Entry 3J96 (electron microscopy, 7.60 A resolution (low resolution: residue-level contacts below are approximate; hydrogen-bond / salt-bridge calls are withheld)); this record covers chains B and C of the 13 polymer chains in the assembly.

# Chain B (and C)
Name: Vesicle-fusing ATPase
Source organism: Cricetulus griseus
Notes: EC 3.6.4.6; chain C of this document is another copy of the same molecule, construct and numbering; everything in this record applies to it too
UniProtKB: P18708 (NSF_CRIGR); numbering as in UniProt (aligned over 1-744)
Chain sequence (747 residues; numbered -2 to 744; the number before each row is that of its first residue; numbers below 1 keep their minus sign (Gly-2 is residue -2)):
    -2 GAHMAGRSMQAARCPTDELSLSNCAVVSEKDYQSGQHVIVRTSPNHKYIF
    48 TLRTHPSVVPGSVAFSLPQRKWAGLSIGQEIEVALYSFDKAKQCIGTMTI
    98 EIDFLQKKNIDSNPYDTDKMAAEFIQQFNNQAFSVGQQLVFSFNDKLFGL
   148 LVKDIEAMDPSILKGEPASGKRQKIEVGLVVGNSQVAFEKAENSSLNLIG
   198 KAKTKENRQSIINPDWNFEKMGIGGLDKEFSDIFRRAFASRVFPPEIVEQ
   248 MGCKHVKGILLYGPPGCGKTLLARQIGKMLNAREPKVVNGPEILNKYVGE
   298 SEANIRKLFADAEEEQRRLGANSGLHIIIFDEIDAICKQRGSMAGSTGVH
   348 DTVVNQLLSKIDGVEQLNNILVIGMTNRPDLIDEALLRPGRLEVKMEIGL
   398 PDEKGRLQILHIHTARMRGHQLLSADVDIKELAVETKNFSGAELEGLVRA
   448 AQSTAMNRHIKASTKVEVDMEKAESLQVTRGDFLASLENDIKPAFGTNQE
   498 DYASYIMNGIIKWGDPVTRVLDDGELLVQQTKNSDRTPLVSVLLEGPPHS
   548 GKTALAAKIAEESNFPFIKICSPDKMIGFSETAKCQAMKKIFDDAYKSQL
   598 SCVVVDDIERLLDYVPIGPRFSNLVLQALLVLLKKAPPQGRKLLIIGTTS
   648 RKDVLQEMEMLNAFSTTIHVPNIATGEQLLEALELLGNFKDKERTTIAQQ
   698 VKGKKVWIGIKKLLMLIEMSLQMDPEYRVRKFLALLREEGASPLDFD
Not modelled in the structure: -2 to 0, 156-168, 202-216, 331-346, 458-478, 738-744 (chain C: -2 to 0, 156-168, 202-216, 335-346, 458-478, 738-744)
Differences from the reference sequence: expression tag (-2 to 0)
Curated features (UniProtKB/Swiss-Prot):
  - binding site (ATP): Asn505 to Trp510, Pro545 to Leu552
  - binding site (Mg(2+)): Thr550
  - modified residue: Lys105 (N6-acetyllysine), Ser207 (Phosphoserine), Tyr259 (Phosphotyrosine), Ser569 (Phosphoserine)

# How chain B and chain C interact
Contacting residue pairs (79; chain B residue first):
  Arg233(B) with Ser450(C)
  Phe240(B) with Met453(C); His456(C); Ile457(C)
  Ile244(B) with Met453(C)
  Glu246(B) with Arg413(C); Met414(C); His417(C)
  Gln247(B) with Met414(C); His417(C)
  Met248(B) with Met414(C); Gln449(C)
  Gly249(B) with Arg413(C); Met414(C)
  Cys250(B) with Glu442(C); Arg446(C); Gln449(C)
  Val295(B) with Tyr294(C)
  Gly296(B) with Tyr294(C)
  Glu299(B) with Glu289(C)
  Ala300(B) with Asn292(C)
  Arg303(B) with Glu289(C); Asn292(C)
  Asn352(B) with Ala332(C)
  Gln353(B) with Pro288(C); Glu289(C)
  Ser356(B) with Pro288(C); Asp328(C)
  Val361(B) with Thr267(C); Arg271(C); Val285(C)
  Glu362(B) with Arg271(C)
  Gln363(B) with Arg271(C)
  Arg385(B) with Pro262(C); Gly263(C)
  Pro386(B) with Glu440(C); Ala491(C)
  Arg388(B) with Lys266(C)
  Leu523(B) with Met720(C)
  Gln526(B) with Gln719(C)
  Gln527(B) with Met712(C); Glu715(C); Met716(C); Gln719(C)
  Asn530(B) with Gln719(C)
  Arg533(B) with Asn505(C); Leu683(C); Leu711(C); Glu715(C)
  Val537(B) with Met712(C)
  Cys582(B) with Ile574(C); Gly575(C)
  Lys586(B) with Ile574(C)
  Phe618(B) with Arg617(C)
  Asn620(B) with Asp610(C); Val612(C); Arg617(C)
  Leu621(B) with Gly575(C)
  Leu623(B) with Val612(C)
  Gln624(B) with Arg607(C); Asp610(C); Tyr611(C)
  Ala625(B) with Ile574(C)
  Leu627(B) with Arg607(C)
  Val628(B) with Pro570(C); Asp571(C); Arg607(C)
  Leu629(B) with Ile574(C)
  Lys631(B) with Asp604(C); Arg607(C)
  Glu654(B) with Pro613(C); Ile614(C)
  Met655(B) with Pro613(C); Ile614(C)
  Glu656(B) with Pro613(C); Arg648(C)
  Asn659(B) with Pro545(C); His546(C)
  Ser662(B) with Met712(C)
Also at the interface, not in a pair above, chain B (52 interface residues in all): Arg232, Ala236, Ser237, Thr534, Thr579, Pro616, Lys632
Also at the interface, not in a pair above, chain C (58 interface residues in all): Ile290, Ile326, Glu329, Leu419, Ala439, Gly443, Thr451, Asn454, Phe576, Asn685, Lys709

# Overview
The interface between chain B and chain C involves 52 residues on one side and 58 on the other. From UniProt:
14 ATP-binding residues and Mg2+-binding residue Thr550(B) on chain B.
Chain B and chain C are both Vesicle-fusing ATPase (Cricetulus griseus); the structure, Structure of 20S
supercomplex, was determined by electron microscopy (same publication as 3J94, 3J95, 3J97, 3J98 and 3J99).
